PDB entry 7UZA | electron microscopy, 3.10 A resolution | chains A and L of the 5 polymer chains in the assembly

# Chain A
Protein: Spike glycoprotein
Source organism: Severe acute respiratory syndrome coronavirus 2
Notes: fragment: Spike 6P
UniProt: P0DTC2 (SPIKE_SARS2); residue numbers follow UniProt; this construct covers 1-676, 680-1213
Sequence (1256 residues; numbered 1 to 1259; 3 numbers in that range are skipped by the numbering (no residue carries them; nothing is unmodelled there); the number before each row is that of its first residue):
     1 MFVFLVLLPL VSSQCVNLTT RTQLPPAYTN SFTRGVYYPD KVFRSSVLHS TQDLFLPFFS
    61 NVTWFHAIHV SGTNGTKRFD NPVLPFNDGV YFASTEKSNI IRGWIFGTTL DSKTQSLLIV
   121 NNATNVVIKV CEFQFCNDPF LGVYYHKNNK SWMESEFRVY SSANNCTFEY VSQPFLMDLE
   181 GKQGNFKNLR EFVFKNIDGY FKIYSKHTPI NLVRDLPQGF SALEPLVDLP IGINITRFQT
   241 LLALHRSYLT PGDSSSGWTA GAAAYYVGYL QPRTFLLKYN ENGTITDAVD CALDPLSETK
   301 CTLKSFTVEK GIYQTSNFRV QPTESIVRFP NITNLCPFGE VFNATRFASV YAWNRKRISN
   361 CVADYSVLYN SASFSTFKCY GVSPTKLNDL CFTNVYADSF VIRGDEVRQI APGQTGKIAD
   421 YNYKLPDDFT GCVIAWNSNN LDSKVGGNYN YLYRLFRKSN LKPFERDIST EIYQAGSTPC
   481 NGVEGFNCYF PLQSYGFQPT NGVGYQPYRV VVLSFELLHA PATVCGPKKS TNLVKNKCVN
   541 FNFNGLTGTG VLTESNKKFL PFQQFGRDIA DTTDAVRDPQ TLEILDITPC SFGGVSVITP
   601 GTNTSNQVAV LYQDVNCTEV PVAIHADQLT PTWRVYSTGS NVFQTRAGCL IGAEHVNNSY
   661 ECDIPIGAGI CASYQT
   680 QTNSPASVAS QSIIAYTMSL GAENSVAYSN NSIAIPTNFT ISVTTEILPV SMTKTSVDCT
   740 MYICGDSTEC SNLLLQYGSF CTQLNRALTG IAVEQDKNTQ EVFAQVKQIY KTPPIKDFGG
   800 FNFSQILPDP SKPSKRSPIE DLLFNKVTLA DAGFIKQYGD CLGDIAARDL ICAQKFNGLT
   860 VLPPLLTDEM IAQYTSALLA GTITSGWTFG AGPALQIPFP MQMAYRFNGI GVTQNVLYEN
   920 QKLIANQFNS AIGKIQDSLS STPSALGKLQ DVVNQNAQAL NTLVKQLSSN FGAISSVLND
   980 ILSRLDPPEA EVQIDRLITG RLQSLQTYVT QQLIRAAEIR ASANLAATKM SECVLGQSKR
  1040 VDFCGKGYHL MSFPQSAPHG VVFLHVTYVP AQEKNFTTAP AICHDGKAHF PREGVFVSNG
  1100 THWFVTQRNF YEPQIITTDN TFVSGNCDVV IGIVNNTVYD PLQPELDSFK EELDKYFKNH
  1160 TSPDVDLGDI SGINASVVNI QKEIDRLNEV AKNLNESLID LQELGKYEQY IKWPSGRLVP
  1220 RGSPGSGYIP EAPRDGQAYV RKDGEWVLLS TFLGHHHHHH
Unresolved in the structure: 1-25, 72-73, 179-186, 621-635, 680-688, 828-853, 1148-1259
Differences from the reference sequence: engineered mutation Pro-817 (Phe in P0DTC2), Pro-892 (Ala in P0DTC2), Pro-899 (Ala in P0DTC2), Pro-942 (Ala in P0DTC2), Pro-986 (Lys in P0DTC2), Pro-987 (Val in P0DTC2); expression tag (1214-1259)
Disulfides: Cys-131/Cys-166, Cys-291/Cys-301, Cys-336/Cys-361, Cys-379/Cys-432, Cys-391/Cys-525, Cys-480/Cys-488, Cys-617/Cys-649, Cys-662/Cys-671, Cys-738/Cys-760, Cys-743/Cys-749, Cys-1032/Cys-1043, Cys-1082/Cys-1126
Covalently attached groups: N-acetylglucosamine (NAG) linked to Asn-61, Asn-282, Asn-331, Asn-343, Asn-616, Asn-657, Asn-709, Asn-717, Asn-801, Asn-1074, Asn-1098, Asn-1134
UniProt features mapped onto this chain:
  - region: Asn-280 to Cys-301 (Putative superantigen), Arg-403 to Asp-405 (Integrin-binding motif), Asn-448 to Phe-456 (Immunodominant HLA epitope recognized by the CD8+), Ser-816 to Tyr-837 (Fusion peptide 1), Lys-835 to Phe-855 (Fusion peptide 2), Asp-1163 to Glu-1202 (Heptad repeat 2)
  - site: Arg-815, Ser-816 (Cleavage)
  - glycosylation: Asn-17 (N-linked (GlcNAc...) (complex) asparagine), Asn-61 (N-linked (GlcNAc...) (hybrid) asparagine), Asn-74 (N-linked (GlcNAc...) (complex) asparagine), Asn-122 (N-linked (GlcNAc...) (hybrid) asparagine), Asn-149 (N-linked (GlcNAc...) (complex) asparagine), Asn-165 (N-linked (GlcNAc...) (complex) asparagine), Asn-234 (N-linked (GlcNAc...) (high mannose) asparagine), Asn-282 (N-linked (GlcNAc...) (complex) asparagine), Thr-323 (O-linked (GalNAc) threonine), Ser-325 (O-linked (HexNAc...) serine), Asn-331 (N-linked (GlcNAc...) (complex) asparagine), Asn-343 (N-linked (GlcNAc...) (complex) asparagine), Asn-603 (N-linked (GlcNAc...) (hybrid) asparagine), Asn-616 (N-linked (GlcNAc...) (complex) asparagine), Asn-657 (N-linked (GlcNAc...) (complex) asparagine), Thr-676 (O-linked (GlcNAc...) threonine), Asn-709 (N-linked (GlcNAc...) (high mannose) asparagine), Asn-717 (N-linked (GlcNAc...) (hybrid) asparagine), Asn-801 (N-linked (GlcNAc...) (hybrid) asparagine), Asn-1074 (N-linked (GlcNAc...) (hybrid) asparagine) and 5 more in UniProt
  - natural variant: Leu-5 (L5F: In strain: Iota/B.1.526), Ser-13 (S13I: In strain: Epsilon/B.1.427/B.1.429), Leu-18 (L18F: In strain: Beta/B.1.351, Gamma/P.1 and 1 more), Thr-19 (T19I: In strain: Omicron/BQ.1.1, Omicron/XBB.1.5 and 1 more; T19R: In strain: Delta/B.1.617.2, Omicron/BA.2 and 4 more), Thr-20 (T20N: In strain: Gamma/P.1), Leu-24 to Ala-27 (sequence variant, change not given here; In strain: Omicron/BA.2, Omicron/BA.2.12.1 and 6 more), Pro-26 (P26S: In strain: Gamma/P.1), Gln-52 (Q52H: In strain: Omicron/EG.5.1), Ala-67 (A67V: In strain: Eta/B.1.525, Omicron/BA.1), His-69 to Val-70 (deletion: In strain: Alpha/B.1.1.7, Eta/B.1.525 and 5 more), Gly-75 (G75V: In strain: Lambda/C.37), Thr-76 (T76I: In strain: Lambda/C.37), 79 further natural variant entries in UniProt
  - mutagenesis: His-69 to Val-70 (Increased incorporation of cleaved spike into virions), Asn-121 (N121Q: Partial loss of biliverdin affinity), Arg-190 (R190K: Partial loss of biliverdin affinity), Asn-234 (N234Q: Increased resistance to neutralizing antibodies), Asn-331 (N331Q: Reduced viral infectivity), Asn-343 (N343Q: Reduced viral infectivity), Leu-452 (L452R: Increased resistance to neutralizing antibodies. Decreases HLA binding to NF9 epitope. Increased binding affinity to human ACE2), Tyr-453 (Y453F: Decreased HLA binding to NF9 epitope. Increased binding affinity to human ACE2), Ala-475 (A475V: Increased resistance to neutralizing antibodies), Val-483 (V483A: Increased resistance to neutralizing antibodies), Glu-484 (E484D: Increased replication in human TMEM106B overexpressing cells), Phe-490 (F490L: Increased resistance to neutralizing antibodies and human covalescent sera neutralization), 6 further mutagenesis entries in UniProt

# Chain L
Protein: HSW-1 Fab light chain
Source organism: Mus musculus
Notes: antibody fragment or engineered binder
Sequence (218 residues; numbered 1 to 234; 16 numbers in that range are skipped by the numbering (no residue carries them; nothing is unmodelled there); the number before each row is that of its first residue):
     1 DIVLTQSPAS LAVSLGQRAT ISCRASESVN I
    34 YGNSFMHWYQ QKPGQPPKLL IFRA
    65 SNLESGIP
    74 VRFSGSG
    83 SRTDFTLTIN PVEADDVATY YCHQSNE
   114 DPFTFGSGTK LEIKRTVAAP SVFIFPPSDE QLKSGTASVV CLLNNFYPRE AKVQWKVDNA
   174 LQSGNSQESV TEQDSKDSTY SLSSTLTLSK ADYEKHKVYA CEVTHQGLSS PVTKSFNRGE
   234 C
Unresolved in the structure: 127-234
Disulfides: Cys-23/Cys-104

# How chain A and chain L interact
Pairs across the interface (11):
  Pro-426(A) / Asn-66(L)
  Asp-427(A) / Asn-66(L)
  Asp-427(A) / Leu-67(L)  hydrogen bond (side chain-backbone)
  Asp-428(A) / Asn-36(L)
  Asp-428(A) / Arg-56(L)  salt bridge
  Asp-428(A) / Asn-66(L)
  Lys-462(A) / Glu-68(L)  salt bridge
  Leu-517(A) / Ile-31(L)
  Leu-517(A) / Tyr-34(L)  hydrophobic
  Leu-518(A) / Ile-31(L)
  His-519(A) / Ile-31(L)
Interface residues without a listed pair, chain A (9 interface residues in all): Lys-424, Asn-460
Interface residues without a listed pair, chain L (10 interface residues in all): Phe-55, Ser-65, Ser-69

# In short
9 residues of chain A and 10 residues of chain L are in contact, with 1 hydrogen bond and 2 salt bridges.
Polar contacts include Asp-428(A)/Arg-56(L), Lys-462(A)/Glu-68(L) and Asp-427(A)/Leu-67(L). Covalently linked
N-acetylglucosamine: at Asn-61(A), Asn-282(A), Asn-331(A), Asn-343(A), Asn-616(A) and Asn-657(A) and 6 more.
Here chain A is Spike glycoprotein (Severe acute respiratory syndrome coronavirus 2) and chain L is HSW-1 Fab
light chain (Mus musculus). Entry 7UZA (Structure of the SARS-CoV-2 S 6P trimer in complex with the mouse
antibody Fab fragment, HSW-1) was determined by electron microscopy together with 7UZ4, 7UZ6, 7UZ7, 7UZ8,
7UZ9, 7UZB, 7UZC and 7UZD from the same study.
